Entry 1HU0 (X-ray diffraction, 2.35 A resolution); this record covers chains E and A of the 3 polymer chains in the assembly.

Chain E:
Molecule: 15-nt DNA strand
Sequence (15 nucleotides; row label = number of the first residue in the row):
    16 GCGTCCAXGTCTACC
Modified residues: PED (pentane-3,4-diol-5-phosphate) at position 23

Chain A:
Protein: 8-oxoguanine DNA glycosylase 1
Source organism: Homo sapiens
Notes: EC 3.2.2.-; fragment: core fragment (residues 12 to 327)
Reference sequence: O15527 (OGG1_HUMAN); numbering as in UniProt (aligned over 12-327)
Amino-acid sequence (324 residues; numbered 4 to 327; the number before each row is that of its first residue):
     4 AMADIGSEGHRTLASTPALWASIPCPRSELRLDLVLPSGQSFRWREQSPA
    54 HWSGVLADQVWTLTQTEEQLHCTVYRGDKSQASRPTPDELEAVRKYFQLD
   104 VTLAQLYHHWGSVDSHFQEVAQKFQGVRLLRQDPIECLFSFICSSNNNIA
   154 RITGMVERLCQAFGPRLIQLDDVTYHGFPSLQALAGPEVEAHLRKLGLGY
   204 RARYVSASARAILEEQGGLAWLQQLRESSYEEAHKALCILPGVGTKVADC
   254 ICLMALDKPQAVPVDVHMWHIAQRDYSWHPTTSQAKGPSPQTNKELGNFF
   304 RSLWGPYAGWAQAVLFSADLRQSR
Disordered / not traced: 4-8, 80-82, 326-327
Sequence notes: cloning artifact (4-11)
Residues lining bound ligands: 8-oxoguanine (OXG): Ser41, Gly42, Gln43, Phe45, Phe144, Ser147, Lys249, Cys253, Pro266, Asp268, Met271, Gln315, Phe319
Curated features (UniProtKB/Swiss-Prot):
  - active site: Lys249 (Schiff-base intermediate with DNA)
  - binding site (DNA): Asn149, Arg154, Arg204, His270, Gln287
  - binding site (8-oxoguanine): Pro266, Asp268, Gln315, Phe319
  - natural variant: Gly12 (G12E: Found in a kidney cancer sample), Arg46 (R46Q: Found in a clear cell renal cell carcinoma sample), Ala85 (A85S: Found in a lung cancer sample), Arg131 (R131Q: Found in a lung cancer sample), Arg154 (R154H: Found in a gastric cancer sample), Ser232 (S232T: Found in a kidney cancer sample)
  - mutagenesis: Lys249 (K249Q: Loss of activity), Asp268 (D268E/Q: No effect on activity; D268N: Decreases activity about 65-fold)

Chain E / chain A interface:
Residue-residue contacts (32):
  DA22(E) - Asn149(A)  base contact
  DA22(E) - Asn150(A)  sugar contact
  DA22(E) - Asn151(A)  hydrogen bond to the base
  DA22(E) - Val269(A)  phosphate contact
  PED_23(E) - Ser147(A)  sugar contact
  PED_23(E) - Asn150(A)  sugar contact
  PED_23(E) - Asn151(A)  base contact
  PED_23(E) - Ile152(A)  base contact
  PED_23(E) - Lys249(A)  covalent bond
  PED_23(E) - Asp268(A)  sugar contact
  PED_23(E) - His270(A)  hydrogen bond to the phosphate
  PED_23(E) - Phe319(A)  sugar contact
  DG24(E) - Ser148(A)  sugar contact
  DG24(E) - Asn149(A)  hydrogen bond to the sugar
  DG24(E) - Tyr203(A)  hydrogen bond to the base
  DG24(E) - Lys249(A)  phosphate contact
  DG24(E) - Asp268(A)  phosphate contact
  DG24(E) - Val269(A)  hydrogen bond to the phosphate
  DT25(E) - Ser148(A)  sugar contact
  DT25(E) - Tyr207(A)  base contact
  DT25(E) - Gly245(A)  phosphate contact
  DT25(E) - Val246(A)  phosphate contact
  DT25(E) - Gly247(A)  hydrogen bond to the phosphate
  DT25(E) - Thr248(A)  hydrogen bond to the phosphate
  DT25(E) - Lys249(A)  hydrogen bond to the phosphate
  DT25(E) - Val250(A)  hydrogen bond to the phosphate
  DC26(E) - Tyr207(A)  sugar contact
  DC26(E) - Leu243(A)  phosphate contact
  DC26(E) - Pro244(A)  phosphate contact
  DC26(E) - Gly245(A)  hydrogen bond to the phosphate
  DC26(E) - Val246(A)  phosphate contact
  DC26(E) - Gly247(A)  phosphate contact
Also at the interface, not in a pair above, chain A (21 interface residues in all): Leu323

Summary:
5 residues of chain E and 21 residues of chain A are in contact; the contacts include 1 covalent bond and 10
hydrogen bonds. Polar contacts include DA22(E)-Asn151(A), DG24(E)-Tyr203(A) and DG24(E)-Asn149(A). Bound to
chain A: 8-oxoguanine.
Here chain E is a 15-nt DNA strand and chain A is 8-oxoguanine DNA glycosylase 1 (Homo sapiens). Entry 1HU0
(Crystal structure of an HOGG1-DNA borohydride trapped intermediate complex) was determined by X-ray
diffraction, deposited together with 1LWV, 1LWW and 1LWY.
